Entry 7Y5V (electron microscopy, 6.10 A resolution (low resolution: residue-level contacts below are approximate; hydrogen-bond / salt-bridge calls are withheld)); this record covers chains I and J of the 10 polymer chains in the assembly.

== Chain I ==
Protein: Histone H3.1
Source organism: Homo sapiens
UniProt: P68431 (H31_HUMAN); residues 0-135 here correspond to UniProt positions 1-136 (UniProt number = residue number + 1)
Chain sequence (136 residues; each row starts with the number of its first residue; numbering starts at 0):
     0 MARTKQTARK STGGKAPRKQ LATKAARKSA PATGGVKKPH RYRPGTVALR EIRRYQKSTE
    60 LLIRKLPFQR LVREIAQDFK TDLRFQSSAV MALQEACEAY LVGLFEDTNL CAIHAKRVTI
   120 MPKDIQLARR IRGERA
Not modelled in the structure: 0, 12-35, 134-135
UniProt features mapped onto this chain:
  - modified residue: Arg2 (Asymmetric dimethylarginine), Thr3 (Phosphothreonine), Lys4 (Allysine), Gln5 (5-glutamyl dopamine), Thr6 (Phosphothreonine), Arg8 (Citrulline), Lys9 (N6,N6,N6-trimethyllysine), Ser10 (ADP-ribosylserine), Thr11 (Phosphothreonine), Lys14 (N6-(2-hydroxyisobutyryl)lysine), Arg17 (Asymmetric dimethylarginine), Lys18 (N6-(2-hydroxyisobutyryl)lysine), Lys23 (N6-(2-hydroxyisobutyryl)lysine), Arg26 (Citrulline), Lys27 (N6,N6,N6-trimethyllysine), Ser28 (ADP-ribosylserine), Lys36 (N6,N6,N6-trimethyllysine), Lys37 (N6-methyllysine), Tyr41 (Phosphotyrosine), Lys56 (N6,N6,N6-trimethyllysine) and 8 more in UniProt
  - lipidation: Lys18 (N6-decanoyllysine)

== Chain J ==
Protein: Histone H4
Source organism: Homo sapiens
UniProt: P62805 (H4_HUMAN); residues 0-102 here correspond to UniProt positions 1-103 (UniProt number = residue number + 1)
Chain sequence (103 residues; row label = number of the first residue in the row; numbering starts at 0):
     0 MSGRGKGGKG LGKGGAKRHR KVLRDNIQGI TKPAIRRLAR RGGVKRISGL IYEETRGVLK
    60 VFLENVIRDA VTYTEHAKRK TVTAMDVVYA LKRQGRTLYG FGG
Not modelled in the structure: 0-20, 102
UniProt features mapped onto this chain:
  - DNA-binding region: Lys16 to Lys20
  - modified residue: Ser1 (N-acetylserine), Arg3 (Asymmetric dimethylarginine), Lys5 (N6-(2-hydroxyisobutyryl)lysine), Lys8 (N6-(2-hydroxyisobutyryl)lysine), Lys12 (N6-(2-hydroxyisobutyryl)lysine), Lys16 (N6-(2-hydroxyisobutyryl)lysine), Lys20 (N6,N6,N6-trimethyllysine), Lys31 (N6-(2-hydroxyisobutyryl)lysine), Lys44 (N6-(2-hydroxyisobutyryl)lysine), Ser47 (Phosphoserine), Tyr51 (Phosphotyrosine), Lys59 (N6-(2-hydroxyisobutyryl)lysine), Lys77 (N6-(2-hydroxyisobutyryl)lysine), Lys79 (N6-(2-hydroxyisobutyryl)lysine), Thr80 (Phosphothreonine), Tyr88 (Phosphotyrosine), Lys91 (N6-(2-hydroxyisobutyryl)lysine)
  - cross-link (Glycyl lysine isopeptide (Lys-Gly)): Lys12 (interchain with G-Cter in SUMO2), Lys20 (interchain with G-Cter in SUMO2), Lys31 (interchain with G-Cter in SUMO2), Lys59 (interchain with G-Cter in SUMO2), Lys79 (interchain with G-Cter in SUMO2), Lys91 (interchain with G-Cter in SUMO2)

== Chain I / chain J interface ==
Residue-residue contacts (4; chain I residue first):
  Arg83(I) - Thr80(J)
  Arg83(I) - Val81(J)
  Val117(I) - Arg45(J)
  Ile119(I) - Arg45(J)
Other interface residues (no listed pair), chain I (9 interface residues in all): Leu61, Leu82, Phe84, Gln85, Ala88, Thr118
Other interface residues (no listed pair), chain J (7 interface residues in all): Ala33, Ser47, Lys79, Ala83

== Summary ==
The interface between chain I and chain J involves 9 residues on one side and 7 on the other. UniProt lists a
DNA-binding region on chain J.
Here chain I is Histone H3.1 and chain J is Histone H4, both from Homo sapiens. Entry 7Y5V (Cryo-EM structure
of the dimeric human CAF1LC-H3-H4 complex) was determined by electron microscopy, deposited together with
7Y5K, 7Y5L, 7Y5O, 7Y5U, 7Y5W, 7Y61 and 4 further entries.
